PDB entry 7Z2J | X-ray diffraction, 1.66 A resolution | chain A

Chain A:
Protein: Non-structural protein 1
From: White bream virus
Reference sequence: Q008X6 (R1AB_WBV24); residues 1-260 here correspond to UniProt positions 1374-1633 (UniProt number = residue number + 1373)
Chain sequence (260 residues; each row starts with the number of its first residue):
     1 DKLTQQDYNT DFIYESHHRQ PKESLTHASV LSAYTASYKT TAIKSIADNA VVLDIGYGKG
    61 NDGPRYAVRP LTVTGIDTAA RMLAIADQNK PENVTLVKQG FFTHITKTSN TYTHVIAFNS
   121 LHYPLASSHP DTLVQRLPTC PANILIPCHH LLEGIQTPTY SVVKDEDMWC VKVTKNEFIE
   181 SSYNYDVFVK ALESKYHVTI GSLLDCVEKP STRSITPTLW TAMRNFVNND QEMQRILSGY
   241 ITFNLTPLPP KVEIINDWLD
Disordered / not traced: 1-23, 249-260
Residues lining bound ligands: S-adenosylhomocysteine (SAH): Lys39, Asp54, Ile55, Gly56, Tyr57, Gly58, Asn61, Asp62, Ile76, Asp77, Thr78, Ala79, Met82, Gly100, Phe101, Phe118, Asn119, Ser120, Tyr123, Pro124
Reported in the primary citation:
  - binding site for S-adenosylhomocysteine: Lys39, Gly58 to Asp62, Asp77, Tyr123
  - mutagenesis - K39A, D54A, D77A, E180A, Y240A: abolished catalytic activity
  - mutagenesis - D62A: decreased stability
  - mutagenesis - K59A: decreased catalytic activity
  - specificity-determining residues: His122, Tyr123, Glu180 (proposed by the authors, not directly observed)

Summary:
Chain A binds S-adenosylhomocysteine. The paper reports a binding site for S-adenosylhomocysteine at Lys39,
Gly58 and Asp77 among others; K39A, D54A and D77A, among others, abolish catalytic activity; 7 substitutions
were tested in all.
Chain A is Non-structural protein 1 (White bream virus); the structure, White Bream virus
N7-Methyltransferase, was determined by X-ray diffraction, deposited together with 7Z05.
